7Y79 - chains A and B; structure by X-ray diffraction, 2.32 A resolution.

# Chain A (and B)
Protein: Toxin
Organism: Bacillus thuringiensis
Notes: chain B of this document is another copy of the same molecule, construct and numbering; everything in this record applies to it too
UniProt: A0A3S6Q0Y2 (A0A3S6Q0Y2_BACTU); residues -10 to 194 here correspond to UniProt positions 155-359 (UniProt number = residue number + 165)
Amino-acid sequence (208 residues; each row starts with the number of its first residue; numbers below 1 keep their minus sign (Ala-13 is residue -13)):
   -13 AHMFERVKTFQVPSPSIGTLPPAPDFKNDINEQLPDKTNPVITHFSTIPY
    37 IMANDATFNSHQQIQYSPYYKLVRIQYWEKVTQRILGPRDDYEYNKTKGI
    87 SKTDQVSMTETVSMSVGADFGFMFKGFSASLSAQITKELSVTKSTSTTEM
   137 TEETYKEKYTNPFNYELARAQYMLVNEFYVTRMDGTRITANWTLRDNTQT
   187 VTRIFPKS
Unresolved in the structure: -13 to 6 (chain B: -13 to -4, 192-194)
Differences from the reference sequence: expression tag (-13 to -11)

# How chain A and chain B interact
Contacting residue pairs (18; chain A residue first):
  Lys23(A) - Val92(B)
  Glu65(A) - Lys88(B)  salt bridge
  Thr83(A) - Lys88(B)
  Ser87(A) - Ser87(B)
  Ser87(A) - Glu138(B)
  Lys88(A) - Thr83(B)
  Lys88(A) - Glu138(B)  hydrogen bond (backbone-side chain)
  Lys88(A) - Arg181(B)
  Thr89(A) - Thr179(B)
  Thr89(A) - Arg181(B)  hydrogen bond
  Thr137(A) - Thr140(B)
  Glu138(A) - Ser87(B)
  Glu138(A) - Lys88(B)  hydrogen bond (side chain-backbone)
  Glu138(A) - Glu138(B)
  Thr140(A) - Thr137(B)
  Thr179(A) - Thr89(B)  hydrogen bond
  Arg181(A) - Lys88(B)
  Arg181(A) - Thr89(B)  hydrogen bond
Also at the interface, not in a pair above, chain A (14 interface residues in all): Val92, Glu139, Ala176
Also at the interface, not in a pair above, chain B (14 interface residues in all): Lys23, Glu96, Glu139, Ala176

# Overview
Chain A and chain B each contribute 14 residues to their interface, with 5 hydrogen bonds and 1 salt bridge.
Polar contacts include Glu65(A)-Lys88(B), Lys88(A)-Glu138(B) and Thr89(A)-Arg181(B).
Chain A and chain B are both Toxin (Bacillus thuringiensis); the structure, Crystal structure of Cry78Aa, was
determined by X-ray diffraction.
